6HVW - chains L and M of the 28 polymer chains in the assembly; structure by X-ray diffraction, 3.00 A resolution.

# Chain L
Molecule: Proteasome subunit beta type-6
From: Saccharomyces cerevisiae (strain ATCC 204508 / S288c)
Notes: EC 3.4.25.1
Reference sequence: P23724 (PSB6_YEAST); residues 1-222 here correspond to UniProt positions 20-241 (UniProt number = residue number + 19)
Chain sequence (222 residues; each row starts with the number of its first residue):
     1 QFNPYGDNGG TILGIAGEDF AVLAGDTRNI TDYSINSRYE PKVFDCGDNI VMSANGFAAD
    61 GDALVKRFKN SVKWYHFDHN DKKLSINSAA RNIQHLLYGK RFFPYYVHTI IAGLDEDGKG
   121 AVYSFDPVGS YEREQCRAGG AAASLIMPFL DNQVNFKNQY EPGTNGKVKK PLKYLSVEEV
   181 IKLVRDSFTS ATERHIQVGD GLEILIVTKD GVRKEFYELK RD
Metal / ion sites: Mg2+: Asp222 (shared with 3 residues of chain V)
Ligand contacts: GVW ((2S)-N-[(2S,3R)-1-[(4AS,8AS)-1,2,3,4,4A,5,6,7,8,8A-decahydronaphthalen-2-yl]-4-methyl-3,4-bis(oxidanyl)pentan-2-yl]-3-(4-methoxyphenyl)-2-[[(2S)-2-(2-morpholin-4-ylethanoylamino)propanoyl]amino]propanamide): Asp126, Pro127, Val128, Ser130, Glu132

# Chain M
Molecule: Proteasome subunit beta type-7
From: Saccharomyces cerevisiae (strain ATCC 204508 / S288c)
Notes: EC 3.4.25.1
Reference sequence: P30657 (PSB7_YEAST); residues -12 to 233 here correspond to UniProt positions 21-266 (UniProt number = residue number + 33)
Chain sequence (246 residues; each row starts with the number of its first residue; numbers below 1 keep their minus sign (Thr-12 is residue -12)):
   -12 TQIANAGASP MVNTQQPIVT GTSVISMKYD NGVIIAADNL GSYGSLLRFN GVERLIPVGD
    48 NTVVGISGDI SDMQHIERLL KDLVTENAYD NPLADAEEAL EPSYIFEYLA TVMYQRRSKM
   108 NPLWNAIIVA GVQSNGDQFL RYVNLLGVTY SSPTLATGFG AHMANPLLRK VVDRESDIPK
   168 TTVQVAEEAI VNAMRVLYYR DARSSRNFSL AIIDKNTGLT FKKNLQVENM KWDFAKDIKG
   228 YGTQKI
Unresolved in the structure: -12 to 0

# Interface between chain L and chain M
Pairs across the interface (41; chain L residue first):
  Gln1(L) - Thr1(M)  hydrogen bond
  Phe2(L) - Thr1(M)
  Phe2(L) - Arg104(M)
  Phe2(L) - Met107(M)
  Phe2(L) - Pro109(M)  hydrophobic
  Phe2(L) - Trp111(M)  hydrophobic
  Phe2(L) - Leu132(M)  hydrophobic
  Phe2(L) - Leu133(M)  hydrophobic
  Asn3(L) - Leu133(M)
  Pro4(L) - Arg104(M)  hydrogen bond (backbone-side chain)
  Pro4(L) - Met107(M)  hydrophobic
  Pro4(L) - Leu133(M)
  Tyr5(L) - Arg104(M)
  Asn8(L) - Val135(M)
  Asn29(L) - Tyr137(M)
  Ser34(L) - His149(M)  hydrogen bond
  Ile35(L) - Arg156(M)  hydrogen bond (backbone-side chain)
  Asn36(L) - Tyr137(M)  hydrogen bond
  Asn36(L) - Ser139(M)
  Asn36(L) - Arg156(M)
  Ser37(L) - Ser138(M)  hydrogen bond (side chain-backbone)
  Glu40(L) - Arg128(M)  salt bridge
  Glu40(L) - Tyr137(M)
  Glu40(L) - Ser138(M)  hydrogen bond (side chain-backbone)
  Phe57(L) - Arg104(M)
  Phe57(L) - Leu133(M)
  Phe57(L) - Val135(M)  hydrophobic
  Ala59(L) - Tyr101(M)
  Ala59(L) - Leu133(M)
  Ala59(L) - Gly134(M)
  Ala59(L) - Val135(M)
  Asp60(L) - Tyr101(M)  hydrogen bond
  Asp60(L) - Arg104(M)  salt bridge
  Asp62(L) - Thr136(M)  hydrogen bond
  Ala63(L) - Tyr101(M)
  Lys66(L) - Glu94(M)  salt bridge
  Phe103(L) - Arg104(M)
  Phe103(L) - Ser105(M)
  Glu218(L) - Arg161(M)  salt bridge
  Arg221(L) - Asp160(M)  salt bridge
  Arg221(L) - Arg161(M)
Interface residues without a listed pair, chain L (23 interface residues in all): Tyr39, Tyr105
Interface residues without a listed pair, chain M (22 interface residues in all): Leu142

# Summary
23 residues of chain L face 22 of chain M across their interface; the contacts include 9 hydrogen bonds and 5
salt bridges. Polar pairs include Glu40(L)-Arg128(M), Asp60(L)-Arg104(M) and Lys66(L)-Glu94(M). Ligands of
chain L: compound GVW.
Chain L is Proteasome subunit beta type-6 and chain M is Proteasome subunit beta type-7, both from
Saccharomyces cerevisiae (strain ATCC 204508 / S288c); the structure, Yeast 20S proteasome with human beta2i
(1-53) in complex with 43, was determined by X-ray diffraction (same publication as 6HTB, 6HTC, 6HTD, 6HTP,
6HTR, 6HUB and 30 further entries).
